7O4R - chains A and C of the 4 polymer chains in the assembly; structure by X-ray diffraction, 2.79 A resolution.

[Chain A]
Protein: 3-hydroxyacyl-CoA dehydrogenase
From: Mycobacterium tuberculosis H37Rv
Notes: EC 1.1.1.35
Reference sequence: O53872 (O53872_MYCTU); residues 1-720 here = UniProt positions 1-720
Amino-acid sequence (736 residues; each row starts with the number of its first residue; numbers below 1 keep their minus sign (Met-15 is residue -15)):
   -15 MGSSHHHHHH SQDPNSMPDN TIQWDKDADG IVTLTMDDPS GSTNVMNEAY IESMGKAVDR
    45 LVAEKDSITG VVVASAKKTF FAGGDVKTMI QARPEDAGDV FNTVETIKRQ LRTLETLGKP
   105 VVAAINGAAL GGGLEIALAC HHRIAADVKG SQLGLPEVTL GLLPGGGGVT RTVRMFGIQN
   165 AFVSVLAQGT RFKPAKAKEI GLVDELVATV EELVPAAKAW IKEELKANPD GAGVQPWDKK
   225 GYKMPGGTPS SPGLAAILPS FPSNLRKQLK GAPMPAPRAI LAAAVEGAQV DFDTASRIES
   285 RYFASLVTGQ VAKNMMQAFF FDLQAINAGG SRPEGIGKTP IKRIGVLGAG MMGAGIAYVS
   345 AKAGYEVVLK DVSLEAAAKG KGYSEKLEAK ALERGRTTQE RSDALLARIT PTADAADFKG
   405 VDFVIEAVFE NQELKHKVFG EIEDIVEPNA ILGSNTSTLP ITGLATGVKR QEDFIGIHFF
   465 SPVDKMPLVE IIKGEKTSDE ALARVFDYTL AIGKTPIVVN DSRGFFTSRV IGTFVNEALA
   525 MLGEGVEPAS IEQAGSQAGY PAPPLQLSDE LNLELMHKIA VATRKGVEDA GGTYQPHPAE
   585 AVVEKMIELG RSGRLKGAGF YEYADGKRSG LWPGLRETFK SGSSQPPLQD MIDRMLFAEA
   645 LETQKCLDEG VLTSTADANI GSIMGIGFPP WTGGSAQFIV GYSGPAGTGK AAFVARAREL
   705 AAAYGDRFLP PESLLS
Not modelled in the structure: -15 to -14, -4 to 0
Sequence notes: initiating methionine (-15); expression tag (-14 to 0)
From the paper describing this entry:
  - catalytic residues: Glu119, Glu141, His462 (citing earlier work)

[Chain C]
Protein: Putative acyltransferase Rv0859
From: Mycobacterium tuberculosis (strain ATCC 25618 / H37Rv)
Notes: EC 2.3.1.-
Reference sequence: O53871 (Y0859_MYCTU); residues 1-403 here = UniProt positions 1-403
Amino-acid sequence (403 residues; row label = number of the first residue in the row):
     1 MSEEAFIYEA IRTPRGKQKN GSLHEVKPLS LVVGLIDELR KRHPDLDENL ISDVILGCVS
    61 PVGDQGGDIA RAAVLASGMP VTSGGVQLNR FCASGLEAVN TAAQKVRSGW DDLVLAGGVE
   121 SMSRVPMGSD GGAMGLDPAT NYDVMFVPQS IGADLIATIE GFSREDVDAY ALRSQQKAAE
   181 AWSGGYFAKS VVPVRDQNGL LILDHDEHMR PDTTKEGLAK LKPAFEGLAA LGGFDDVALQ
   241 KYHWVEKINH VHTGGNSSGI VDGAALVMIG SAAAGKLQGL TPRARIVATA TSGADPVIML
   301 TGPTPATRKV LDRAGLTVDD IDLFELNEAF ASVVLKFQKD LNIPDEKLNV NGGAIAMGHP
   361 LGATGAMILG TMVDELERRN ARRALITLCI GGGMGVATII ERV
Not modelled in the structure: 1
Small-molecule neighbours:
  - coenzyme A (COA), molecule 1: Lys19, Cys92, Met127, Gln149, Gln175, His208, Arg210, Thr213, Gly217, Leu218, Leu221, Ala224, Phe225, Thr253, Gly254, Gly255, Ser257, Ser258, Gly259, Ile260, Ala329, Phe330, His359, Leu361
  - coenzyme A (COA), molecule 2: Ile159, Glu160, Tyr242, His243, Trp244, Ile298, Thr301, Lys336, Asp340
From the paper describing this entry:
  - binding site for coenzyme A: Trp244, Lys336
  - catalytic residues: Cys92, His359 (citing earlier work)

[Chain A / chain C interface]
Contacting residue pairs (18; chain A residue first):
  Ala81(A) with Asn198(C)
  Gly82(A) with Leu200(C)
  Phe85(A) with Leu200(C), hydrophobic
  Gln273(A) with Lys27(C), hydrogen bond; Asp64(C), hydrogen bond; Arg124(C)
  Val274(A) with His24(C); Arg124(C)
  Thr278(A) with Glu25(C)
  Arg281(A) with Glu25(C), salt bridge
  Ile282(A) with Glu25(C)
  Arg285(A) with Glu25(C), salt bridge; Asp196(C), salt bridge; Gln197(C); Asn198(C), hydrogen bond (backbone-side chain)
  Tyr286(A) with Gln197(C)
  Ala288(A) with Asn198(C)
  Ser289(A) with Asn198(C), hydrogen bond (backbone-side chain)
Other interface residues (no listed pair), chain A (14 interface residues in all): Glu270, Asp275
Other interface residues (no listed pair), chain C (10 interface residues in all): Ile202

[Overview]
Chain A and chain C form an interface of 14 and 10 residues respectively; the contacts include 4 hydrogen
bonds and 3 salt bridges. Polar contacts include Arg281(A)-Glu25(C), Arg285(A)-Glu25(C) and
Arg285(A)-Asp196(C). From the paper: catalytic residues Glu119(A), Glu141(A) and Cys92(C) among others; a
binding site for coenzyme A at Trp244(C) and Lys336(C).
Here chain A is 3-hydroxyacyl-CoA dehydrogenase (Mycobacterium tuberculosis H37Rv) and chain C is Putative
acyltransferase Rv0859 (Mycobacterium tuberculosis (strain ATCC 25618 / H37Rv)). Entry 7O4R (Structure of
Mycobacterium tuberculosis beta-oxidation trifunctional enzyme with Coenzyme A bound at the thiolase active
sites ...) was determined by X-ray diffraction together with 7O1G, 7O1I, 7O1J, 7O1K, 7O1L, 7O1M and 4 further
entries from the same study.
